PDB entry 7PKQ | electron microscopy, 4.20 A resolution (low resolution: residue-level contacts below are approximate; hydrogen-bond / salt-bridge calls are withheld) | chains 1 and e of the 44 polymer chains in the assembly

[Chain 1]
Molecule: S1 rRNA
From: Chlamydomonas reinhardtii
Sequence (101 nucleotides; numbered 1 to 99 plus 8 insertion-coded residues; 6 numbers in that range are skipped by the numbering (no residue carries them; nothing is unmodelled there); the number before each row is that of its first residue; a row labelled like 65A-65H holds insertion residues (65A, then the next letters in order)):
     1 AAAUUAGAGU UUGGUGCUGG CUCAGCUUUC AUGCGCCGAG CGGUGGUUUA UACACAUGCG
    61 AGCUU
65A-65H AAAAGAUU
    72 AAGGCCACGA GUGCGUAAUA CGCGAGUU
Disordered / not traced: 65A-65H
Differences from the reference sequence: insertion (52-53)

[Chain e]
Name: S5 DRBM domain-containing protein
From: Chlamydomonas reinhardtii
UniProt: A0A2K3DFB5 (A0A2K3DFB5_CHLRE); numbering as in UniProt (aligned over 1-368)
Amino-acid sequence (368 residues; row label = number of the first residue in the row):
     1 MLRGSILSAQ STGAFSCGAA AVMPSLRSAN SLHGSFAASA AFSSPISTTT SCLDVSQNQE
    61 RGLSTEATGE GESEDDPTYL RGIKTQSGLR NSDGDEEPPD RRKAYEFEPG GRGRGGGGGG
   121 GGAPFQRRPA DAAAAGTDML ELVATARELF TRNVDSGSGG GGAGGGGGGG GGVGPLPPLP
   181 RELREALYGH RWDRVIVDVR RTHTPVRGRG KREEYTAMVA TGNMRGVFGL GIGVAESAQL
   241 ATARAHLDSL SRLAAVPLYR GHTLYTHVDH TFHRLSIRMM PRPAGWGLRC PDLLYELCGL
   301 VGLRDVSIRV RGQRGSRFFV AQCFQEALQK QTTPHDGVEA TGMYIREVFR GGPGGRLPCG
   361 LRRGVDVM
Disordered / not traced: 1-174, 351-368

[How chain 1 and chain e interact]
Contacting residue pairs - 37 pairs, chain 1 then chain e:
  A3(1) with Trp286(e)
  U4(1) with Arg282(e); Trp286(e)
  U5(1) with Arg278(e); Met280(e); Arg282(e); Trp286(e); Arg289(e); Ser307(e); Ile308(e); Arg309(e); Arg311(e)
  A6(1) with Arg289(e); Cys290(e); Pro291(e); Ile308(e)
  G7(1) with Pro291(e); Asp292(e); Arg309(e); Val310(e); Arg314(e)
  A8(1) with Arg314(e); Arg317(e)
  G13(1) with His203(e); Lys211(e)
  G14(1) with Thr202(e); His203(e)
  U15(1) with Arg200(e)
  G16(1) with Arg200(e); His273(e); Ser316(e); Phe319(e)
  C17(1) with Arg274(e); Gln313(e)
  U18(1) with Arg274(e); Gln313(e)
  G19(1) with Gln313(e)
Interface residues without a listed pair, chain 1 (16 interface residues in all): A1, A2, G9
Interface residues without a listed pair, chain e (29 interface residues in all): Arg201, Pro205, Leu288, Phe349, Arg350

[In short]
The interface between chain 1 and chain e involves 16 residues on one side and 29 on the other.
Here chain 1 is S1 rRNA and chain e is S5 DRBM domain-containing protein, both from Chlamydomonas reinhardtii.
Entry 7PKQ (Small subunit of the Chlamydomonas reinhardtii mitoribosome) was determined by electron
microscopy.
